PDB entry 5KJ5 | X-ray diffraction, 2.11 A resolution | chains A and B of the 4 polymer chains in the assembly

== Chain A (and B) ==
Molecule: 2-aminomuconate 6-semialdehyde dehydrogenase
Source organism: Pseudomonas fluorescens
Notes: chain B of this document is another copy of the same molecule, construct and numbering; everything in this record applies to it too
UniProtKB: Q83V33 (Q83V33_PSEFL); residues 1-500 here = UniProt positions 1-500
Chain sequence (520 residues; row label = number of the first residue in the row; numbers below 1 keep their minus sign (Met-19 is residue -19)):
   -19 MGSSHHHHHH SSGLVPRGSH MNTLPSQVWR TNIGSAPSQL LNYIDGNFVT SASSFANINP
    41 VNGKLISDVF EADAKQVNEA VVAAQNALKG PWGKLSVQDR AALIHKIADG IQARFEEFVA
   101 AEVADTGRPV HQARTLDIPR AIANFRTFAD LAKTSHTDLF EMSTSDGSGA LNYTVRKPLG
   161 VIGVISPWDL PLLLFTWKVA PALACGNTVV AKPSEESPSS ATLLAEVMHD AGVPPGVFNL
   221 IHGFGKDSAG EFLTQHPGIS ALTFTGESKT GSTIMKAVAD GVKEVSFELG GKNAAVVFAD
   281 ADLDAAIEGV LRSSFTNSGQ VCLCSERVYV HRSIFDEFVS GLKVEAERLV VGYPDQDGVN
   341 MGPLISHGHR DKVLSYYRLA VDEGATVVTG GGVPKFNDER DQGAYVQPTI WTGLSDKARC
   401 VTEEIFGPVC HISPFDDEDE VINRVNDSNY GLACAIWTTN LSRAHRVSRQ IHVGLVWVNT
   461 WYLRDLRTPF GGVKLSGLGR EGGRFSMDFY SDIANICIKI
Disordered / not traced: -19 to 17 (chain B: -19 to 16)
Sequence notes: initiating methionine (-19); expression tag (-18 to 0); engineered mutation Asp169 (Asn in Q83V33)
Ligand contacts: NAD (nicotinamide-adenine-dinucleotide): Ile165, Ser166, Pro167, Trp168, Asp169, Leu174, Lys192, Pro193, Ser194, Glu195, Gly223, Phe224, Gly225, Lys226, Gly230, Glu231, Thr234, Phe244, Thr245, Gly246, Glu247, Thr250, Thr253, Ile254, Glu268, Leu269, Gly270, Gly271, Cys302, Glu404, Phe406, Leu432, Phe470, Ser476
What the authors report for this chain:
  - mutagenesis - N169D: decreased catalytic activity
  - catalytic residues: Arg120, Cys302, Arg464 (proposed by the authors, not directly observed)

== How chain A and chain B interact ==
Residue-residue contacts (25):
  Asp130(A) - Lys133(B)  salt bridge
  Leu131(A) - Thr134(B)
  Lys133(A) - Asp130(B)  salt bridge
  Lys133(A) - Arg467(B)
  Thr134(A) - Leu131(B)
  Thr134(A) - Thr134(B)  hydrogen bond
  Ser135(A) - Arg467(B)  hydrogen bond (backbone-side chain)
  His136(A) - Arg467(B)
  Ser148(A) - Arg449(B)  hydrogen bond (backbone-side chain)
  Leu151(A) - His445(B)
  Leu441(A) - Ile498(B)  hydrophobic
  Ser442(A) - Ile500(B)
  His445(A) - Leu151(B)
  His445(A) - Ile500(B)
  Arg446(A) - Ile500(B)
  Arg449(A) - Ser148(B)  hydrogen bond (side chain-backbone)
  Arg449(A) - Ile500(B)
  Arg467(A) - Lys133(B)
  Arg467(A) - Thr134(B)
  Arg467(A) - Ser135(B)  hydrogen bond (side chain-backbone)
  Arg467(A) - His136(B)
  Ile500(A) - Ser442(B)
  Ile500(A) - His445(B)
  Ile500(A) - Arg446(B)
  Ile500(A) - Arg449(B)
Also at the interface, not in a pair above, chain A (17 interface residues in all): Ile498, Lys499
Also at the interface, not in a pair above, chain B (18 interface residues in all): Glu141, Leu441, Lys499

== Overview ==
The interface between chain A and chain B involves 17 residues on one side and 18 on the other; the contacts
include 5 hydrogen bonds and 2 salt bridges. Among the polar pairs are Asp130(A)-Lys133(B),
Thr134(A)-Thr134(B) and Ser135(A)-Arg467(B). The paper reports catalytic residues Arg120(A), Cys302(A) and
Arg464(A); N169D of chain A reduces catalytic activity.
Chain A and chain B are both 2-aminomuconate 6-semialdehyde dehydrogenase (Pseudomonas fluorescens); the
structure, Crystal structure of 2-aminomuconate 6-semialdehyde dehydrogenase N169D in complex with NAD+, was
determined by X-ray diffraction, deposited together with 5KLK, 5KLL, 5KLM, 5KLN and 5KLO.
